8OPZ - chain A; structure by X-ray diffraction, 1.50 A resolution.

[Chain A]
Molecule: Tailspike depolymerase (APK16_gp47) from Acinetobacter phage APK16
From: Acinetobacter phage APK16
Chain sequence (641 residues; numbered 145 to 785; the number before each row is that of its first residue):
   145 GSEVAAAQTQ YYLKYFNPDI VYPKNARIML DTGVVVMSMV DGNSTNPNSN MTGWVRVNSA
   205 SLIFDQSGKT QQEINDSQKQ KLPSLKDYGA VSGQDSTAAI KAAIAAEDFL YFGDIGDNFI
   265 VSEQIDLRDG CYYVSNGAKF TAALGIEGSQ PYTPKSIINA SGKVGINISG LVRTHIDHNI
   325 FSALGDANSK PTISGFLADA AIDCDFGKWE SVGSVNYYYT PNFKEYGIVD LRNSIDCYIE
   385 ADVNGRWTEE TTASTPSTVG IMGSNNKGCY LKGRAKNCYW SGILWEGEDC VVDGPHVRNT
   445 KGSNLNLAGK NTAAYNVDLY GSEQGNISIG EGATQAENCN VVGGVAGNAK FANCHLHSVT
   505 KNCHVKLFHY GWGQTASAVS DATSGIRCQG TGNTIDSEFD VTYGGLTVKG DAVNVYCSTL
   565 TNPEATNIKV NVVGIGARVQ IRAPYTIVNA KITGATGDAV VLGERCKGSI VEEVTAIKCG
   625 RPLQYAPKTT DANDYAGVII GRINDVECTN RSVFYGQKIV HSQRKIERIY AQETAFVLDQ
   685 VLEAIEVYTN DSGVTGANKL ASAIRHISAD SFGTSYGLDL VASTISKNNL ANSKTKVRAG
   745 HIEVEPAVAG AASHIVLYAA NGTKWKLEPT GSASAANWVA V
Not modelled in the structure: 145-153
From the paper describing this entry:
  - self-association interface (contacts with another copy of this molecule): Leu-226, Phe-253, Ile-259, Ile-591, Ile-614, Ile-621, Ile-643, Val-650, Ile-689, Ile-708, Leu-722, Val-741, Ile-746, Val-748
  - contacts within the chain: Cys-348/Cys-381, Cys-381/Cys-413, Cys-413/Cys-434, Leu-724

[Overview]
From the paper: a self-association interface involving Leu-226, Phe-253 and Ile-259 among others; contacts
within the chain involving Cys-348, Cys-381 and Cys-413 among others.
Chain A is Tailspike depolymerase (APK16_gp47) from Acinetobacter phage APK16 (Acinetobacter phage APK16); the
structure, Crystal structure of a tailspike depolymerase (APK16_gp47) from Acinetobacter phage APK16, was
determined by X-ray diffraction together with 8OQ1 and 8OQ0 from the same study.
